2INU - chains A and B of the 3 polymer chains in the assembly; structure by X-ray diffraction, 1.80 A resolution.

[Chain A (and B)]
Molecule: Inulin fructotransferase
From: Bacillus sp. snu-7
Notes: EC 4.2.2.18; chain B of this document is another copy of the same molecule, construct and numbering; everything in this record applies to it too
UniProtKB: Q3SAG3 (Q3SAG3_9BACI); residues 41-450 here = UniProt positions 41-450
Amino-acid sequence (410 residues; row label = number of the first residue in the row):
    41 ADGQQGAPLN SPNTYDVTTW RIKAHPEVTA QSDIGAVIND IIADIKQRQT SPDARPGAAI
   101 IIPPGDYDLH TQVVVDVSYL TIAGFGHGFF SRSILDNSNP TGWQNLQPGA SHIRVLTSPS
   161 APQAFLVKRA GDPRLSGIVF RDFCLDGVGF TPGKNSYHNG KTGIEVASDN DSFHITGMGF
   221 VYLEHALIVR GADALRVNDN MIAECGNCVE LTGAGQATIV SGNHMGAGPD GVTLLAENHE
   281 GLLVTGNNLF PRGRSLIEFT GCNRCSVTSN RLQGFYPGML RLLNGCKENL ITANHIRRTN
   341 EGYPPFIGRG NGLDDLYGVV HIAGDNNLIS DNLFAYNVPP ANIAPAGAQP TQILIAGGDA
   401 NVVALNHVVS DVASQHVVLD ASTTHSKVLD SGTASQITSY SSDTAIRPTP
Unresolved in the structure: 41-51
Modified positions: Mse218, Mse241, Mse265, Mse319 (selenomethionine; parent Met)
Residues lining bound ligands: phosphonate (2PO): Ser261, Thr285, Gly286

[How chain A and chain B interact]
Pairs across the interface (102):
  Pro52(A) - Thr58(B)
  Pro52(A) - Pro103(B)
  Pro52(A) - Pro104(B)
  Asn53(A) - Pro104(B)
  Thr54(A) - Pro104(B)
  Pro92(A) - Trp143(B)
  Pro92(A) - Gln144(B)
  Pro92(A) - Asn145(B)
  Pro92(A) - Leu146(B)  hydrogen bond (backbone-backbone)
  Asp93(A) - Leu146(B)
  Asp93(A) - Gln147(B)  hydrogen bond
  Ala94(A) - Asp106(B)
  Arg95(A) - Gln144(B)  hydrogen bond (side chain-backbone)
  Arg95(A) - Asn145(B)
  Pro96(A) - Gly105(B)
  Pro96(A) - Asp106(B)
  Pro96(A) - Gly149(B)
  Pro96(A) - Ala150(B)  hydrogen bond (backbone-backbone)
  Ala98(A) - Pro104(B)  hydrophobic
  Ala99(A) - Pro104(B)
  Ala99(A) - Phe125(B)  hydrophobic
  Ser118(A) - Asn145(B)
  Tyr119(A) - Gly128(B)
  Tyr119(A) - Phe129(B)
  Tyr119(A) - Phe130(B)
  Tyr119(A) - Gln147(B)  hydrogen bond (side chain-backbone)
  Tyr119(A) - Pro148(B)
  Tyr119(A) - Gly149(B)
  Tyr119(A) - Ala150(B)
  Thr121(A) - Phe125(B)  hydrogen bond (side chain-backbone)
  Arg169(A) - Gln144(B)
  Arg169(A) - Asn145(B)
  Ala170(A) - Gln144(B)  hydrogen bond (backbone-side chain)
  Gly171(A) - Gln144(B)
  Asp172(A) - Gly142(B)
  Asp172(A) - Trp143(B)
  Asp172(A) - Gln144(B)  hydrogen bond (backbone-backbone)
  Pro173(A) - Trp143(B)  hydrophobic
  Pro173(A) - Gln144(B)
  Pro173(A) - Asn145(B)
  Ser176(A) - Phe129(B)  hydrogen bond (side chain-backbone)
  Gly177(A) - His127(B)
  Gly177(A) - Phe129(B)
  Val179(A) - His127(B)
  Arg181(A) - Asp182(B)  salt bridge
  Asp211(A) - Phe129(B)
  Ser212(A) - His127(B)  hydrogen bond (backbone-side chain)
  Ser212(A) - Phe129(B)
  Ser212(A) - Mse241(B)
  His214(A) - Asp239(B)  salt bridge
  Ala234(A) - Mse241(B)  hydrophobic
  Ala234(A) - His264(B)  hydrogen bond (backbone-side chain)
  Leu235(A) - His264(B)  hydrogen bond (backbone-side chain)
  Arg236(A) - Asp239(B)  salt bridge
  Arg236(A) - Asn240(B)  hydrogen bond (side chain-backbone)
  Arg236(A) - Mse241(B)
  Arg236(A) - Gly262(B)
  Arg236(A) - His264(B)
  Asn238(A) - Asp239(B)  hydrogen bond
  Ala257(A) - His264(B)
  Ala257(A) - Asn288(B)
  Ala257(A) - Arg311(B)
  Thr258(A) - Asn288(B)  hydrogen bond (backbone-side chain)
  Ile259(A) - Asn263(B)
  Ile259(A) - His264(B)
  Ile259(A) - Asn288(B)
  Gly281(A) - Asn288(B)  hydrogen bond (backbone-side chain)
  Gly281(A) - Arg311(B)
  Leu283(A) - Gly286(B)
  Leu283(A) - Asn287(B)
  Leu283(A) - Ser309(B)
  Leu283(A) - Arg311(B)
  Arg304(A) - His335(B)
  Arg304(A) - Arg337(B)
  Cys305(A) - His335(B)
  Thr308(A) - Ser309(B)
  Thr308(A) - Ala333(B)
  Ser309(A) - Ser309(B)  hydrogen bond
  Glu328(A) - His335(B)
  Glu328(A) - Leu373(B)
  Glu328(A) - Ala375(B)
  Glu328(A) - Val409(B)
  Asn329(A) - Leu373(B)
  Leu330(A) - Ala333(B)
  Leu330(A) - Asn334(B)
  Leu330(A) - Leu373(B)
  Thr332(A) - Ala333(B)
  Thr332(A) - Asp371(B)  hydrogen bond
  Asn366(A) - His407(B)  hydrogen bond
  Asn366(A) - Val409(B)
  Leu368(A) - Leu373(B)  hydrophobic
  Ser370(A) - Asp371(B)  hydrogen bond
  Ser370(A) - Leu405(B)
  Ala400(A) - His407(B)
  Val402(A) - His407(B)
  Ala404(A) - Leu405(B)  hydrophobic
  Lys427(A) - Pro450(B)
  Leu429(A) - Asp430(B)
  Leu429(A) - Pro450(B)
  Ala445(A) - Pro450(B)
  Arg447(A) - Asp430(B)  salt bridge
  Arg447(A) - Arg447(B)
Also at the interface, not in a pair above, chain A (59 interface residues in all): Gly97, Ile101, Arg174, Glu280, Thr285, Ser306, Asp371
Also at the interface, not in a pair above, chain B (53 interface residues in all): Gly126, Ile134, Arg181, Phe290, Asn310, Gln313, Asn372, Pro448, Thr449

[Summary]
Chain A and chain B form an interface of 59 and 53 residues respectively; the contacts include 20 hydrogen
bonds and 4 salt bridges. Polar pairs include Arg181(A)-Asp182(B), His214(A)-Asp239(B) and
Arg236(A)-Asp239(B). Ligands of chain A: phosphonate.
Chain A and chain B are both Inulin fructotransferase (Bacillus sp. snu-7); the structure, Crystal structure
of Inulin fructotransferase in the absence of substrate, was determined by X-ray diffraction together with
2INV from the same study.
